Entry 7TLM (X-ray diffraction, 1.80 A resolution); this record covers chain A.

# Chain A
Name: Cysteine desulfurase
Organism: Lancefieldella parvula
Notes: EC 2.8.1.7
UniProt: C8W9P2 (C8W9P2_LANP1); residues 1-429 here = UniProt positions 1-429
Amino-acid sequence (447 residues; numbered -17 to 429; the number before each row is that of its first residue; numbers below 1 keep their minus sign (Met-17 is residue -17)):
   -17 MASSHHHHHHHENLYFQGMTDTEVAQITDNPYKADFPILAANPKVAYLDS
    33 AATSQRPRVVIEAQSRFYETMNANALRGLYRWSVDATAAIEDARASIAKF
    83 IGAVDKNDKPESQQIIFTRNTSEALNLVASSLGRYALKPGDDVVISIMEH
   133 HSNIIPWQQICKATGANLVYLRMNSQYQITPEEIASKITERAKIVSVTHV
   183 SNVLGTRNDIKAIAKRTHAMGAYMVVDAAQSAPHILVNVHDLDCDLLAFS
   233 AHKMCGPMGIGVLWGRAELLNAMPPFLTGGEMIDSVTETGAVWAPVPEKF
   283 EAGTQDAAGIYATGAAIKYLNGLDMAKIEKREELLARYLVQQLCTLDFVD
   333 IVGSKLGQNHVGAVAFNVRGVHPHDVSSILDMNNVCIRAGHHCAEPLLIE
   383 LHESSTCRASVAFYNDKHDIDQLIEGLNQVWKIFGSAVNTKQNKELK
Not modelled in the structure: -17 to 0, 57-60, 88, 421-429
Covalent attachments: pyridoxal phosphate (PLP) linked to Lys235
Modified / non-standard residues: Cys375 (S-mercaptocysteine; CSS)
Sequence notes: expression tag (-17 to 0)
Residues lining bound ligands: pyridoxal phosphate (PLP): Asn102, Thr103, Ser104, His132, Thr180, Val182, Asn184, Asp209, Ala211, Gln212, Ser232, His234, Gly285, Thr286
Reported in the primary citation:
  - binding site for pyridoxal phosphate: Lys235
  - catalytic residues: His132, Cys375
  - mutagenesis - A34Y, H132A, K235R: abolished catalytic activity
  - mutagenesis - K235R: unchanged binding to pyridoxal phosphate
  - mutagenesis - C375S (20-fold): decreased catalytic activity
  - post-translational modification sites: Cys375

# In short
Covalently linked pyridoxal phosphate: at Lys235. From the paper: catalytic residues His132 and Cys375; A34Y,
H132A and K235R abolish catalytic activity.
Chain A is Cysteine desulfurase (Lancefieldella parvula); the structure, Structure of Atopobium parvulum SufS,
was determined by X-ray diffraction (same publication as 7TLP, 7TLQ and 7TLR).
